PDB entry 4FVB | X-ray diffraction, 1.90 A resolution | chain A

[Chain A]
Protein: 2A proteinase
From: Human enterovirus 71
Notes: EC 3.4.22.29
UniProtKB: A9XG43 (A9XG43_9ENTO); residues 1-150 here correspond to UniProt positions 863-1012 (UniProt number = residue number + 862)
Chain sequence (152 residues; row label = number of the first residue in the row; numbers below 1 keep their minus sign (Gly-1 is residue -1)):
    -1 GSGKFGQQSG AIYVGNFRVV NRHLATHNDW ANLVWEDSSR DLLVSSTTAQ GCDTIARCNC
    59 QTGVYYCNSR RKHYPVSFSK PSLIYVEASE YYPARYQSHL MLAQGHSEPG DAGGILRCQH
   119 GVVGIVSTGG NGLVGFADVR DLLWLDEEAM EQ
Not modelled in the structure: -1 to 6, 145-150
Differences from the reference sequence: expression tag (-1 to 0); engineered mutation Ala110 (Cys972 in A9XG43)
Cystine bridges: Cys50 forms a disulfide with the same residue of a neighbouring copy of this chain
Bound ions: Zn2+: Cys56, Cys58, Cys116, His118

[In short]
Cys56, Cys58, Cys116 and His118 form the Zn2+ site.
Chain A is 2A proteinase (Human enterovirus 71); the structure, Crystal structure of EV71 2A proteinase C110A
mutant, was determined by X-ray diffraction, deposited together with 4FVD.
